Entry 5SB5 (X-ray diffraction, 2.31 A resolution); this record covers chains A and E of the 6 polymer chains in the assembly.

Chain A:
Protein: Tubulin alpha-1B chain
From: Bos taurus
UniProtKB: P81947 (TBA1B_BOVIN); numbering as in UniProt (aligned over 1-451)
Chain sequence (451 residues; row label = number of the first residue in the row):
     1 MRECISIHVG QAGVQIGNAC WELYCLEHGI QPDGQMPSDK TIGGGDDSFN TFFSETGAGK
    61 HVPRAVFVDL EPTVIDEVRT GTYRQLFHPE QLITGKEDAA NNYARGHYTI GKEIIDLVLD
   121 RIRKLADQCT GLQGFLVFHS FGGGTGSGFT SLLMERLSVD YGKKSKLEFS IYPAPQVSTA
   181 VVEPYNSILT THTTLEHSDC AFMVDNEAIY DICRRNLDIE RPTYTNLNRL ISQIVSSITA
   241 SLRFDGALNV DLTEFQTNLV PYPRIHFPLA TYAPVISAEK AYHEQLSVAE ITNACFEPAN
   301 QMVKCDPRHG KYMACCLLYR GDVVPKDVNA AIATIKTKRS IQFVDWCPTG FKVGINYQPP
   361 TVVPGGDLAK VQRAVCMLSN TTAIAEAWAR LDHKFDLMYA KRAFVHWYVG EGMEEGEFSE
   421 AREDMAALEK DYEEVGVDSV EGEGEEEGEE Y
Unresolved in the structure: 439-451
Ion coordination: Ca2+: Asp39, Thr41, Gly44, Glu55
Small-molecule neighbours: GTP (guanosine-5'-triphosphate): Gly10, Gln11, Ala12, Gln15, Ile16, Asp69, Asp98, Ala99, Ala100, Asn101, Ser140, Gly142, Gly143, Gly144, Thr145, Gly146, Ile171, Pro173, Val177, Ser178, Thr179, Glu183, Asn206, Tyr224, Leu227, Asn228, Ile231
From the paper describing this entry:
  - binding site for the ligand 4CJ: Cys4, Gln133, Phe135

Chain E:
Protein: Stathmin-4
From: Rattus norvegicus
UniProtKB: P63043 (STMN4_RAT); residues 5-145 here correspond to UniProt positions 49-189 (UniProt number = residue number + 44)
Chain sequence (143 residues; row label = number of the first residue in the row):
     3 MADMEVIELN KCTSGQSFEV ILKPPSFDGV PEFNASLPRR RDPSLEEIQK KLEAAEERRK
    63 YQEAELLKHL AEKREHEREV IQKAIEENNN FIKMAKEKLA QKMESNKENR EAHLAAMLER
   123 LQEKDKHAEE VRKNKELKEE ASR
Unresolved in the structure: 3-5, 29-43, 144-145
Construct notes: initiating methionine (3); expression tag (4)
UniProt features mapped onto this chain:
  - modified residue: Ser46 (Phosphoserine)

How chain A and chain E interact:
Pairs across the interface (61):
  His107(A) with Leu54(E)
  Tyr108(A) with Ala57(E), hydrophobic; Arg61(E)
  Thr109(A) with Arg61(E), hydrogen bond
  Lys112(A) with Leu54(E); Glu58(E), salt bridge
  Leu152(A) with Leu54(E), hydrophobic
  Glu155(A) with Ile50(E)
  Arg156(A) with Leu47(E); Gln51(E)
  Ser158(A) with Asp44(E)
  Val159(A) with Pro45(E); Leu47(E), hydrophobic
  Glu196(A) with Asp44(E)
  His197(A) with Asp44(E), salt bridge; Pro45(E)
  Asp245(A) with Cys14(E); Ser16(E), hydrogen bond (backbone-side chain)
  Ala247(A) with Asn12(E); Ser19(E)
  Leu248(A) with Ser19(E)
  Pro325(A) with Gln18(E); Phe20(E), hydrophobic
  Asn329(A) with Met6(E); Val8(E); Phe20(E); Val22(E)
  Ile332(A) with Val22(E), hydrophobic
  Lys336(A) with Leu24(E)
  Asp345(A) with Pro27(E); Ser28(E), hydrogen bond (backbone-backbone)
  Cys347(A) with Pro27(E)
  Pro348(A) with Lys25(E); Pro27(E)
  Thr349(A) with Ile23(E); Leu24(E), hydrogen bond (backbone-backbone); Lys25(E), hydrogen bond (backbone-backbone)
  Gly350(A) with Val22(E)
  Phe351(A) with Glu21(E); Val22(E), hydrogen bond (backbone-backbone); Leu24(E), hydrophobic
  Lys352(A) with Phe20(E); Glu21(E), salt bridge
  Val353(A) with Ser19(E); Phe20(E), hydrogen bond (backbone-backbone)
  Gly354(A) with Gln18(E)
  Ile355(A) with Gly17(E); Gln18(E), hydrogen bond (backbone-backbone)
  Asn356(A) with Ser16(E)
  Tyr357(A) with Thr15(E); Ser16(E), hydrogen bond (backbone-backbone); Gly17(E); Gln18(E), hydrogen bond
  Val409(A) with Gln64(E)
  Gly410(A) with Arg61(E); Gln64(E)
  Glu411(A) with Arg61(E), hydrogen bond (backbone-side chain)
  Gly412(A) with Ala57(E); Arg60(E), hydrogen bond (backbone-side chain); Arg61(E)
  Glu414(A) with Arg60(E), salt bridge
Also at the interface, not in a pair above, chain A (40 interface residues in all): Glu113, Gly246, Val328, Ala333, Trp346
Also at the interface, not in a pair above, chain E (32 interface residues in all): Pro26, Ser46, Lys53, Glu55

In short:
40 residues of chain A and 32 residues of chain E are in contact; the contacts include 12 hydrogen bonds and 4
salt bridges. Polar contacts include Lys112(A)-Glu58(E), His197(A)-Asp44(E) and Lys352(A)-Glu21(E). Ligands of
chain A: GTP. From the paper: a binding site for the ligand 4CJ at Cys4(A), Gln133(A) and Phe135(A).
Chain A is Tubulin alpha-1B chain (Bos taurus) and chain E is Stathmin-4 (Rattus norvegicus); the structure,
Tubulin-todalam-9-complex, was determined by X-ray diffraction together with 5SB3, 5SB4, 5SB6, 5SB7 and 7Z7D
from the same study.
